Entry 8VKW (electron microscopy, 3.44 A resolution); this record covers chains A and E of the 34 polymer chains in the assembly.

# Chain A
Molecule: 23S ribosomal RNA
From: Mycolicibacterium smegmatis MC2 155
Sequence (3120 nucleotides; numbered 1 to 3120; the number before each row is that of its first residue):
     1 UAAGUGUUUAAGGGCGCAUGGUGGAUGCCUUGGCACUGGGAGCCGAUGAA
    51 GGACGUAGGAGGCUGCGAUAAGCCUCGGGGAGCUGUCAACCGAGCGUUGA
   101 UCCGAGGAUGUCCGAAUGGGGAAACCCGGCACGAGUGAUGUCGUGUCACC
   151 AGGCGCUGAAUAUAUAGGCGUCUGGGGGGAACGCGGGGAAGUGAAACAUC
   201 UCAGUACCCGUAGGAAGAGAAAACAAAAUGUGAUUCCGUGAGUAGUGGCG
   251 AGCGAAAGCGGAGGAUGGCUAAACCGUAUGCAUGUGAUACCGGGUAGGGG
   301 UUGUGUGUGCGGGGUUGUGGGACCUAUCUUUCCGGCUCUACCUGGCUGGA
   351 GGGCAGUGAGAAAAUGUUGUGGUUAGCGGAAAUGGCUUGGGAUGGCCUGC
   401 CGUAGACGGUGAGAGCCCGGUACGUGAAAACCCGACGUCUGUCUUGAUGG
   451 UGUUCCCGAGUAGCAGCGGGCCCGUGGAAUCUGCUGUGAAUCUGCCGGGA
   501 CCACCCGGUAAGCCUGAAUACUUCCCAGUGACCGAUAGCGGAUUAGUACC
   551 GUGAGGGAAUGGUGAAAAGUACCCCGGGAGGGGAGUGAAAGAGUACCUGA
   601 AACCGUGCGCUUACAAUCCGUCAGAGCCCUCGACGUGUCGUGGGGUGAUG
   651 GCGUGCCUUUUGAAGAAUGAGCCUGCGAGUCAGGGACAUGUCGCGAGGUU
   701 AACCCGGGUGGGGUAGCCGCAGCGAAAGCGAGUCUGAAUAGGGCGUAUCC
   751 ACACAAGAGUGUGUGGUGUAGUGGUGUGUUCUGGACCCGAAGCGGAGUGA
   801 UCUACCCAUGGCCAGGGUGAAGCGCGGGUAAGACCGCGUGGAGGCCCGAA
   851 CCCACUUAGGUUGAAGACUGAGGGGAUGAGCUGUGGGUAGGGGUGAAAGG
   901 CCAAUCAAACUCCGUGAUAGCUGGUUCUCCCCGAAAUGCAUUUAGGUGCA
   951 GCGUCGCAUGUUUCUUGCCGGAGGUAGAGCUACUGGAUGGCCGAUGGGCC
  1001 CCACAGGGUUACUGACGUCAGCCAAACUCCGAAUGCCGGUAAGUCCAAGA
  1051 GUGCGGCAGUGAGACGGCGGGGGAUAAGCUCCGUGCGUCGAGAGGGAAAC
  1101 AGCCCAGAUCGCCGGCUAAGGCCCCUAAGCGUGUGCUAAGUGGAAAAGGA
  1151 UGUGCAGUCGCGAAGACAACCAGGAGGUUGGCUUAGAAGCAGCCACCCUU
  1201 GAAAGAGUGCGUAAUAGCUCACUGGUCAAGUGAUUGUGCGCCGAUAAUGU
  1251 AGCGGGGCUCAAGCACACCGCCGAAGCCGCGGCAGCCAACGUGUUGGCUG
  1301 GGUAGGGGAGCGUCCUGCAUCCGGUGAAGCCGCCGAGUGAUCGAGUGGUG
  1351 GAGGGUGUGGGAGUGAGAAUGCAGGCAUGAGUAGCGAUUAGGCAAGUGAG
  1401 AACCUUGCCCGCCGAAAGACCAAGGGUUCCUGGGCCAGGCCAGUCCGCCC
  1451 AGGGUGAGUCGGGACCUAAGGCGAGGCCGACAGGCGUAGUCGAUGGACAA
  1501 CGGGUUGAUAUUCCCGUACCCGUGUAUGUGCGUCCAUGAUGAAUCAGCGG
  1551 UACUAACCAUCCAAAACCACCGUGACCGCACCUUUCGGGGUGUGGCGUUG
  1601 GUGGGGCUGCAUGGGACCUUCGUUGGUAGUAGUCAAGCGAUGGGGUGACG
  1651 CAGGAAGGUAGCCGUACCGGUCAGUGGUAAUACCGGGGUAAGCCUGUAGG
  1701 GAGUCAGAUAGGUAAAUCCGUCUGGCAUAUAUCCUGAGAGGUGAUGCAUA
  1751 GCCGAGUGAGGCGAAUUCGGUGAUCCUAUGCUGCCGAGAAAAGCCUCUAG
  1801 CGAGGACAUACACGGCCCGUACCCCAAACCAACACAGGUGGUCAGGUAGA
  1851 GAAUACUAAGGCGUACGAGUGAACUAUGGUUAAGGAACUCGGCAAAAUGC
  1901 CCCCGUAACUUCGGGAGAAGGGGGACCCACAUGGCGUGUAAGCCUUUACG
  1951 GCCCAAGCGUGAGUGGGUGGCACAAACCAGUGAGAAGCGACUGUUUACUA
  2001 AAAACACAGGUCCGUGCGAAGUCGCAAGACGAUGUAUACGGACUGACGCC
  2051 UGCCCGGUGCUGGAAGGUUAAGAGGACCCGUUAACUCCCUUUGGGGGUGA
  2101 AGCGGAGAAUUUAAGCCCCAGUAAACGGCGGUGGUAACUAUAACCAUCCU
  2151 AAGGUAGCGAAAUUCCUUGUCGGGUAAGUUCCGACCUGCACGAAUGGCGU
  2201 AACGACUUCUCAACUGUCUCAACCAUAGACUCGGCGAAAUUGCACUACGA
  2251 GUAAAGAUGCUCGUUACGCGCGGCAGGACGAAAAGACCCCGGGACCUUCA
  2301 CUACAACUUGGUAUUGGUGCUCGAUACGGUUUGUGUAGGAUAGGUGGGAG
  2351 ACUGUGAAGCUCACACGCCAGUGUGGGUGGAGUCGUUGUUGAAAUACCAC
  2401 UCUGAUCGUAUUGGGCCUCUAACCUCGGACCGUAUAUCCGGUUCAGGGAC
  2451 AGUGCCUGGUGGGUAGUUUAACUGGGGCGGUUGCCUCCUAAAAUGUAACG
  2501 GAGGCGCCCAAAGGUUCCCUCAACCUGGACGGCAAUCAGGUGUUGAGUGU
  2551 AAGUGCACAAGGGAGCUUGACUGCGAGACGGACAUGUCGAGCAGGGACGA
  2601 AAGUCGGGACUAGUGAUCCGGCACCUCUGAGUGGAAGGGGUGUCGCUCAA
  2651 CGGAUAAAAGGUACCCCGGGGAUAACAGGCUGAUCUUCCCCAAGAGUCCA
  2701 UAUCGACGGGAUGGUUUGGCACCUCGAUGUCGGCUCGUCGCAUCCUGGGG
  2751 CUGGAGCAGGUCCCAAGGGUUGGGCUGUUCGCCCAUUAAAGCGGCACGCG
  2801 AGCUGGGUUUAGAACGUCGUGAGACAGUUCGGUCUCUAUCCGCCGCGCGC
  2851 GUCAGAAGCUUGAGGAAACCUGUCCCUAGUACGAGAGGACCGGGACGGAC
  2901 GAACCUCUGGUAUACCAGUUGUCCCACCAGGGGCACGGCUGGAUAGCCAC
  2951 GUUCGGACAGGAUAACCGCUGAAAGCAUCUAAGCGGGAAACCUCUUCCAA
  3001 GACCAGGCUUCUCACCCUCUAGGAGGGAUAAGGCCCCCCGCAGACCACGG
  3051 GAUUGAUAGACCAGACCUGGAAGCCUAGUAAUAGGUGCAGGGAACUGGCA
  3101 CUAACCGGCCGAAAACUUAC
Unresolved in the structure: 1, 2329-2404

# Chain E
Name: 50S Ribosomal Protein L4
From: Mycolicibacterium smegmatis MC2 155
Reference sequence: A0QSD2 (RL4_MYCS2); residue numbers follow UniProt; this construct covers 1-215
Sequence (215 residues; row label = number of the first residue in the row):
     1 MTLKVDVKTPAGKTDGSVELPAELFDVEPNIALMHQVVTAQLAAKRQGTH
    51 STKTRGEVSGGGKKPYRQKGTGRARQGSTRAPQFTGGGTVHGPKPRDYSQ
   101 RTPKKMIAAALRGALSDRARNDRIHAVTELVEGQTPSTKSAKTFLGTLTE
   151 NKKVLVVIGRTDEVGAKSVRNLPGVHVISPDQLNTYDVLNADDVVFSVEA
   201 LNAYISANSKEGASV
Unresolved in the structure: 1, 211-215

# How chain A and chain E interact
Contacting residue pairs (152; chain A residue first):
  C34(A) - Ser51(E)  sugar contact
  A35(A) - Thr49(E)  base contact
  A35(A) - Ser51(E)  sugar contact
  C36(A) - Thr49(E)  sugar contact
  G402(A) - Thr138(E)  hydrogen bond to the phosphate
  G402(A) - Lys142(E)  base contact
  G402(A) - Asn171(E)  hydrogen bond to the base
  G402(A) - Leu172(E)  base contact
  U403(A) - Pro136(E)  phosphate contact
  U403(A) - Ser137(E)  phosphate contact
  U403(A) - Thr138(E)  hydrogen bond to the phosphate
  U403(A) - Lys167(E)  sugar contact
  U403(A) - Ser168(E)  sugar contact
  A404(A) - Arg170(E)  salt bridge to the phosphate
  A404(A) - Asn171(E)  phosphate contact
  G405(A) - Asn171(E)  hydrogen bond to the sugar
  G405(A) - Pro173(E)  base contact
  U529(A) - Gln47(E)  base contact
  G530(A) - Gln47(E)  sugar contact
  G530(A) - Thr49(E)  hydrogen bond to the base
  A531(A) - Leu42(E)  base contact
  A531(A) - Ala43(E)  base contact
  A531(A) - Arg46(E)  hydrogen bond to the base
  A531(A) - Gln47(E)  hydrogen bond to the phosphate
  C532(A) - Arg46(E)  salt bridge to the phosphate
  C532(A) - His50(E)  salt bridge to the phosphate
  U536(A) - Thr85(E)  base contact
  A537(A) - Thr85(E)  phosphate contact
  A537(A) - Gly86(E)  hydrogen bond to the phosphate
  A537(A) - Thr89(E)  phosphate contact
  G538(A) - Thr89(E)  phosphate contact
  C539(A) - Lys53(E)  phosphate contact
  G540(A) - Val58(E)  phosphate contact
  G540(A) - Ser59(E)  hydrogen bond to the phosphate
  G540(A) - Arg80(E)  hydrogen bond to the sugar
  G546(A) - Ser59(E)  hydrogen bond to the base
  G557(A) - Gly60(E)  phosphate contact
  G557(A) - Gly61(E)  phosphate contact
  G557(A) - Arg80(E)  salt bridge to the phosphate
  A558(A) - Arg80(E)  salt bridge to the phosphate
  G675(A) - Thr85(E)  base contact
  C676(A) - Gln83(E)  base contact
  G677(A) - Pro82(E)  sugar contact
  A678(A) - Val90(E)  sugar contact
  A678(A) - His91(E)  phosphate contact
  U680(A) - His91(E)  stacking on the base
  C681(A) - Arg96(E)  hydrogen bond to the phosphate
  A682(A) - Arg96(E)  salt bridge to the phosphate
  G684(A) - Arg101(E)  base contact
  C692(A) - Asn30(E)  hydrogen bond to the phosphate
  C692(A) - Ala32(E)  sugar contact
  C692(A) - Leu33(E)  sugar contact
  C692(A) - Met106(E)  base contact
  G693(A) - Asn30(E)  hydrogen bond to the phosphate
  G693(A) - Met106(E)  sugar contact
  G698(A) - Lys105(E)  phosphate contact
  U699(A) - Lys105(E)  phosphate contact
  U700(A) - Arg101(E)  hydrogen bond to the phosphate
  U700(A) - Thr102(E)  phosphate contact
  U700(A) - Pro103(E)  phosphate contact
  U700(A) - Lys104(E)  hydrogen bond to the phosphate
  A701(A) - Arg101(E)  salt bridge to the phosphate
  G706(A) - Arg160(E)  hydrogen bond to the sugar
  G706(A) - Gln182(E)  base contact
  G707(A) - Arg160(E)  salt bridge to the phosphate
  G708(A) - His176(E)  hydrogen bond to the base
  G708(A) - Val177(E)  base contact
  G708(A) - Ile178(E)  base contact
  G708(A) - Asn184(E)  base contact
  G708(A) - Asp187(E)  hydrogen bond to the base
  U709(A) - Gln41(E)  base contact
  U709(A) - Ala44(E)  base contact
  U709(A) - Lys45(E)  hydrogen bond to the base
  U709(A) - Asn184(E)  hydrogen bond to the sugar
  G710(A) - Ile107(E)  phosphate contact
  G710(A) - Asp181(E)  hydrogen bond to the sugar
  G710(A) - Gln182(E)  hydrogen bond to the base
  G710(A) - Leu183(E)  sugar contact
  G711(A) - Asp181(E)  sugar contact
  G712(A) - Lys210(E)  salt bridge to the phosphate
  G713(A) - Lys104(E)  hydrogen bond to the base
  G773(A) - Pro103(E)  base contact
  G773(A) - Met106(E)  hydrogen bond to the base
  G774(A) - Gln36(E)  base contact
  G774(A) - Arg101(E)  salt bridge to the phosphate
  G774(A) - Thr102(E)  sugar contact
  U775(A) - Gln36(E)  hydrogen bond to the sugar
  U775(A) - Gln100(E)  sugar contact
  G784(A) - Thr54(E)  base contact
  G784(A) - His91(E)  base contact
  C786(A) - His91(E)  hydrogen bond to the sugar
  C787(A) - Val90(E)  sugar contact
  C787(A) - His91(E)  salt bridge to the phosphate
  C788(A) - Arg55(E)  salt bridge to the phosphate
  C788(A) - Gln76(E)  sugar contact
  C788(A) - Pro82(E)  phosphate contact
  C788(A) - Gln83(E)  sugar contact
  G789(A) - Arg55(E)  salt bridge to the phosphate
  G789(A) - Lys64(E)  phosphate contact
  G789(A) - Gln68(E)  hydrogen bond to the sugar
  G789(A) - Arg75(E)  sugar contact
  G789(A) - Gly77(E)  sugar contact
  G789(A) - Ser78(E)  phosphate contact
  A790(A) - Lys64(E)  salt bridge to the phosphate
  A790(A) - Gln68(E)  sugar contact
  A790(A) - Gln76(E)  phosphate contact
  A790(A) - Gly77(E)  phosphate contact
  A791(A) - Lys64(E)  phosphate contact
  U911(A) - Lys63(E)  salt bridge to the phosphate
  C912(A) - Lys63(E)  phosphate contact
  G916(A) - Thr54(E)  base contact
  G916(A) - Arg55(E)  hydrogen bond to the sugar
  G916(A) - Gly56(E)  phosphate contact
  U922(A) - Arg75(E)  hydrogen bond to the base
  G1317(A) - Tyr186(E)  hydrogen bond to the sugar
  C1318(A) - Asn190(E)  sugar contact
  A1319(A) - Lys153(E)  salt bridge to the phosphate
  G1359(A) - His35(E)  hydrogen bond to the sugar
  G1360(A) - His35(E)  sugar contact
  G1361(A) - Arg46(E)  sugar contact
  A1362(A) - Arg96(E)  salt bridge to the phosphate
  G1363(A) - Thr52(E)  base contact
  G1363(A) - Thr89(E)  base contact
  G1363(A) - Pro93(E)  phosphate contact
  A1369(A) - Gln83(E)  base contact
  U1370(A) - Gly72(E)  base contact
  U1370(A) - Arg73(E)  base contact
  U1370(A) - Ala74(E)  base contact
  U1370(A) - Arg75(E)  base contact
  G1371(A) - Ala74(E)  phosphate contact
  G1371(A) - Gln76(E)  hydrogen bond to the sugar
  G1371(A) - Gln83(E)  hydrogen bond to the base
  C1372(A) - Arg73(E)  salt bridge to the phosphate
  C1372(A) - Gln83(E)  sugar contact
  C1372(A) - Phe84(E)  sugar contact
  C1372(A) - Thr85(E)  hydrogen bond to the sugar
  A1373(A) - Arg73(E)  salt bridge to the phosphate
  A1373(A) - Thr85(E)  hydrogen bond to the sugar
  A2283(A) - Gly70(E)  hydrogen bond to the phosphate
  A2283(A) - Gly72(E)  sugar contact
  A2284(A) - Lys69(E)  phosphate contact
  A2284(A) - Gly70(E)  phosphate contact
  A2284(A) - Gly72(E)  phosphate contact
  A2284(A) - Arg75(E)  base contact
  G2285(A) - Lys69(E)  salt bridge to the phosphate
  A2286(A) - Lys69(E)  salt bridge to the phosphate
  C2667(A) - Gln68(E)  phosphate contact
  C2667(A) - Lys69(E)  phosphate contact
  G2668(A) - Gln68(E)  hydrogen bond to the phosphate
  G2668(A) - Lys69(E)  salt bridge to the phosphate
  G2668(A) - Arg75(E)  hydrogen bond to the phosphate
  G2669(A) - Arg75(E)  salt bridge to the phosphate
Also at the interface, not in a pair above, chain A (80 interface residues in all): C401, A406, G679, C694, C913
Also at the interface, not in a pair above, chain E (90 interface residues in all): Thr39, Glu57, Gly62, Tyr66, Thr71, Thr79, Ala81, Gly87, Gly92, Pro95, Tyr98, Lys139

# In short
80 residues of chain A and 90 residues of chain E are in contact; the contacts include 39 hydrogen bonds, 23
salt bridges and 1 aromatic stacking contact. Polar pairs include G402(A)-Asn171(E), G530(A)-Thr49(E) and
A531(A)-Arg46(E).
Chain A is 23S ribosomal RNA and chain E is 50S Ribosomal Protein L4, both from Mycolicibacterium smegmatis
MC2 155; the structure, Structure of Mycobacterium smegmatis 50S ribosomal subunit bound to delNTE-HflX, was
determined by electron microscopy together with 8VIO, 8VK0, 8VK7, 8VKI, 8VPK, 8VR4, 8VR8 and 8VRL from the
same study.
